PDB entry 3N2D | X-ray diffraction, 2.22 A resolution | chains A and B

Chain A:
Molecule: Ribosome inactivating protein
Source organism: Momordica balsamina
Notes: EC 3.2.2.22
Amino-acid sequence (246 residues; each row starts with the number of its first residue):
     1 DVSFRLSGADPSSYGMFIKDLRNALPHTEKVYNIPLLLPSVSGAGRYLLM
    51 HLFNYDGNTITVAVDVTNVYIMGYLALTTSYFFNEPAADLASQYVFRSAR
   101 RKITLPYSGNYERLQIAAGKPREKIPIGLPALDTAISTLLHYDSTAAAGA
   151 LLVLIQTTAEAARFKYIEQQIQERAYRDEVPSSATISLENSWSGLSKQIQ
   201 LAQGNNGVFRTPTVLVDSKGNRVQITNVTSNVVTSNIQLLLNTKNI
Covalent attachments: N-acetylglucosamine (NAG) linked to N227

Chain B:
Molecule: 6-meric peptide from 60S acidic ribosomal protein P2-beta
UniProtKB: P02400 (RLA4_YEAST); residues 1-6 here correspond to UniProt positions 100-105 (UniProt number = residue number + 99)
Amino-acid sequence (6 residues; each row starts with the number of its first residue):
     1 SDDDMG
Swiss-Prot annotation at these positions:
  - modified residue: S1 (Phosphoserine)

How chain A and chain B interact:
Residue-residue contacts - 24 pairs, chain A then chain B:
  Y166(A) with D2(B); D3(B), hydrogen bond (side chain-backbone)
  Q169(A) with D2(B); D3(B), hydrogen bond
  Q170(A) with D3(B); D4(B); M5(B), hydrogen bond (side chain-backbone)
  E173(A) with D3(B); D4(B), hydrogen bond (side chain-backbone); M5(B), hydrogen bond (side chain-backbone)
  R174(A) with M5(B), hydrogen bond; G6(B), hydrogen bond (side chain-backbone)
  E179(A) with M5(B); G6(B), hydrogen bond (side chain-backbone)
  V180(A) with G6(B)
  P181(A) with G6(B)
  S182(A) with M5(B), hydrogen bond (side chain-backbone); G6(B)
  D217(A) with D2(B)
  S218(A) with D2(B), hydrogen bond (backbone-side chain); D3(B), hydrogen bond (side chain-backbone)
  N231(A) with S1(B), hydrogen bond
  S235(A) with S1(B)
  N236(A) with S1(B)
Also at the interface, not in a pair above, chain A (16 interface residues in all): R177, V232

Overview:
16 residues of chain A and 6 residues of chain B are in contact; the contacts include 12 hydrogen bonds. Polar
pairs include Y166(A)-D3(B), Q169(A)-D3(B) and Q170(A)-M5(B). Covalently linked N-acetylglucosamine: at
N227(A).
Chain A is Ribosome inactivating protein (Momordica balsamina) and chain B is 6-meric peptide from 60S acidic
ribosomal protein P2-beta; the structure, Crystal Structure of the Complex of type I Ribosome inactivating
protein with hexapeptide Ser-Asp-Asp-Asp-Met-Gly at 2.2 ..., was determined by X-ray diffraction.
